5F7D - chains A and B of the 3 polymer chains in the assembly; structure by X-ray diffraction, 2.30 A resolution.

[Chain A]
Name: HLA class I histocompatibility antigen, A-2 alpha chain
Organism: Homo sapiens
UniProt: P01892 (1A02_HUMAN); residues 2-274 here correspond to UniProt positions 26-298 (UniProt number = residue number + 24)
Chain sequence (273 residues; row label = number of the first residue in the row):
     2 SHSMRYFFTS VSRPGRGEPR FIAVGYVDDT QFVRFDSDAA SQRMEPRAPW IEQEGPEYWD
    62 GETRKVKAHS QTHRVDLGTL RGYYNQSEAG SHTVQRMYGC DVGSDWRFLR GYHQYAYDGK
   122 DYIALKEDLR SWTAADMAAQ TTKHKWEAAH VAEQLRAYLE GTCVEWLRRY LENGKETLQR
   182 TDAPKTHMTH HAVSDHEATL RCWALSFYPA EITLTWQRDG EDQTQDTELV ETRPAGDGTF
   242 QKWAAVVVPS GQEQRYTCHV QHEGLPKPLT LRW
Disulfides: C101-C164, C203-C259
From the paper describing this entry:
  - conformationally variable residues (side-chain flip): K146

[Chain B]
Name: Beta-2-microglobulin
Organism: Homo sapiens
UniProt: P61769 (B2MG_HUMAN); residues 1-99 here correspond to UniProt positions 21-119 (UniProt number = residue number + 20)
Chain sequence (99 residues; numbered 1 to 99; the number before each row is that of its first residue):
     1 IQRTPKIQVY SRHPAENGKS NFLNCYVSGF HPSDIEVDLL KNGERIEKVE HSDLSFSKDW
    61 SFYLLYYTEF TPTEKDEYAC RVNHVTLSQP KIVKWDRDM
Disulfides: C25-C80
Curated features (UniProtKB/Swiss-Prot):
  - modified residue: Q2 (Pyrrolidone carboxylic acid)
  - glycosylation: I1 (N-linked (Glc) (glycation) isoleucine), K19 (N-linked (Glc) (glycation) lysine), K41 (N-linked (Glc) (glycation) lysine), K48 (N-linked (Glc) (glycation) lysine), K58 (N-linked (Glc) (glycation) lysine), K91 (N-linked (Glc) (glycation) lysine), K94 (N-linked (Glc) (glycation) lysine)

[How chain A and chain B interact]
Residue-residue contacts - 49 pairs, chain A then chain B:
  F8(A) - S55(B)
  F8(A) - F56(B)
  F9(A) - F56(B)
  T10(A) - L54(B)
  T10(A) - F56(B)
  T10(A) - F62(B)
  V12(A) - S33(B)
  I23(A) - L54(B)  hydrophobic
  V25(A) - D53(B)
  V25(A) - L54(B)
  V25(A) - S55(B)
  Y27(A) - S55(B)
  Y27(A) - Y63(B)  hydrogen bond
  Q32(A) - D53(B)
  R35(A) - D53(B)  salt bridge
  R48(A) - D53(B)  salt bridge
  Q96(A) - H31(B)  hydrogen bond
  Q96(A) - F56(B)
  Q96(A) - W60(B)  hydrogen bond (side chain-backbone)
  Q96(A) - F62(B)
  R97(A) - F56(B)
  Q115(A) - W60(B)
  Y116(A) - W60(B)
  A117(A) - W60(B)
  D119(A) - I1(B)  hydrogen bond (backbone-backbone)
  D119(A) - H31(B)
  G120(A) - H31(B)
  G120(A) - W60(B)
  D122(A) - W60(B)  hydrogen bond
  W204(A) - M99(B)
  V231(A) - Q8(B)
  E232(A) - K6(B)  salt bridge
  E232(A) - Q8(B)  hydrogen bond (backbone-side chain)
  E232(A) - Y26(B)
  E232(A) - S28(B)  hydrogen bond
  R234(A) - Q8(B)  hydrogen bond
  R234(A) - Y10(B)
  R234(A) - M99(B)  hydrogen bond (side chain-backbone)
  P235(A) - Y10(B)  hydrogen bond (backbone-side chain)
  P235(A) - Y26(B)
  P235(A) - L65(B)  hydrophobic
  A236(A) - R12(B)  hydrogen bond (backbone-side chain)
  A236(A) - N24(B)  hydrogen bond (backbone-side chain)
  G237(A) - R12(B)  hydrogen bond (backbone-side chain)
  G237(A) - L65(B)
  Q242(A) - Y10(B)
  Q242(A) - S11(B)
  Q242(A) - R12(B)  hydrogen bond (side chain-backbone)
  W244(A) - M99(B)  hydrogen bond (side chain-backbone)
Other interface residues (no listed pair), chain A (35 interface residues in all): T94, M98, K121, H192, R202, L206, T233, D238
Other interface residues (no listed pair), chain B (25 interface residues in all): H13, P14, P32, D59, D98

[Overview]
35 residues of chain A and 25 residues of chain B are in contact; the contacts include 15 hydrogen bonds and 3
salt bridges. Polar contacts include R35(A)-D53(B), R48(A)-D53(B) and E232(A)-K6(B). From the paper:
conformational variability at K146(A).
Here chain A is HLA class I histocompatibility antigen, A-2 alpha chain and chain B is Beta-2-microglobulin,
both from Homo sapiens. Entry 5F7D (Structure of HLA-A2:01 with peptide G11N) was determined by X-ray
diffraction together with 5ENW, 5EOT, 5F9J, 5FA3, 5FA4 and 5FDW from the same study.
